Entry 9BY3 (electron microscopy, 3.57 A resolution); this record covers chains A and C of the 4 polymer chains in the assembly.

[Chain A]
Molecule: Ribonucleoside-diphosphate reductase subunit alpha
Organism: Bacillus subtilis
Notes: EC 1.17.4.1
UniProt: P50620 (RIR1_BACSU); residues 1-700 here = UniProt positions 1-700
Amino-acid sequence (700 residues; row label = number of the first residue in the row):
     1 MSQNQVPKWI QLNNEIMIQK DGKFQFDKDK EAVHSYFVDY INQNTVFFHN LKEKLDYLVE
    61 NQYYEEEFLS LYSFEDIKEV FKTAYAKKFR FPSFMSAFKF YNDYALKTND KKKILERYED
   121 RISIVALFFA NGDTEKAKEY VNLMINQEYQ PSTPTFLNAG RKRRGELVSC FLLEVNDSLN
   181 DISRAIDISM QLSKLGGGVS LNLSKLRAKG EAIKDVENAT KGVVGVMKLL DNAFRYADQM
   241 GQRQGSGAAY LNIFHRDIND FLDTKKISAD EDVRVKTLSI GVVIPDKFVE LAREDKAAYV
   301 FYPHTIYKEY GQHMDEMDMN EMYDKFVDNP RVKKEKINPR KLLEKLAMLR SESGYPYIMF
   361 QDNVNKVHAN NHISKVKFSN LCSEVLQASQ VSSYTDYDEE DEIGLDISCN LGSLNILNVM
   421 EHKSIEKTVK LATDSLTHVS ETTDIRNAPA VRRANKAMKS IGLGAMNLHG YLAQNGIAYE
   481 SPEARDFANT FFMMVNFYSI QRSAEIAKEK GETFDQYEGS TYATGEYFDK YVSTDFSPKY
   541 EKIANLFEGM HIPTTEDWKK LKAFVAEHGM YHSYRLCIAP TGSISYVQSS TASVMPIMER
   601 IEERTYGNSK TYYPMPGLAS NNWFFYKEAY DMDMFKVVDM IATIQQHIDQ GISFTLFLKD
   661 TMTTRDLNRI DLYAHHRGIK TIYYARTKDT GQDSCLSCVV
Unresolved in the structure: 1-5, 689-700
Small-molecule neighbours:
  - ATP (adenosine-5'-triphosphate): Val33, His34, Phe37, Val38, Asn42, Phe89, Arg90, Phe91, Arg117
  - 2'-deoxyguanosine-5'-diphosphate (DGI): Val46, Phe47, Phe48, His49, Asn50, Leu51, Lys54, Lys78, Phe81, Lys82, Tyr85, Asp120
  - dTTP (TTP), molecule 1: Asp177, Ser178, Leu179, Asn180, Ile182, Leu206, Arg207, Ala212, Ile213, Lys214, Ala219, Thr220, Lys221, His304
  - dTTP (TTP), molecule 2: Lys194, Tyr236, Ala237, Asp238, Gln239
UniProt features mapped onto this chain:
  - active site: Asn380 (Proton acceptor), Cys382 (Cysteine radical intermediate), Glu384 (Proton acceptor)
  - binding site (substrate): Thr153, Ser169, Cys170, Gly198, Asn380 to Glu384, Pro580 to Ile584
  - site: Cys170 (Important for hydrogen atom transfer), Asp177 (Allosteric effector binding), Arg207 (Allosteric effector binding), Cys409 (Important for hydrogen atom transfer), Tyr683 (Important for electron transfer), Tyr684 (Important for electron transfer), Cys695 (Interacts with thioredoxin/glutaredoxin), Cys698 (Interacts with thioredoxin/glutaredoxin)
Reported in the primary citation:
  - catalytic residues: Cys382 (citing earlier work)

[Chain C]
Molecule: Ribonucleoside-diphosphate reductase subunit beta
Organism: Bacillus subtilis
Notes: EC 1.17.4.1
UniProt: P50621 (RIR2_BACSU); residues 1-329 here = UniProt positions 1-329
Amino-acid sequence (350 residues; row label = number of the first residue in the row; numbers below 1 keep their minus sign (Met-20 is residue -20)):
   -20 MGSSHHHHHH SSGLVPRGSH MMTKIYDAAN WSKHEDDFTQ MFYNQNVKQF WLPEEIALNG
    40 DLLTWKYLGK NEQDTYMKVL AGLTLLDTEQ GNTGMPIVAE HVDGHQRKAV LNFMAMMENA
   100 VHAKSYSNIF MTLAPTETIN EVFEWVKQNK YLQKKAQMIV GLYKAIQKDD EISLFKAMVA
   160 SVYLESFLFY SGFYYPLYFY GQGKLMQSGE IINLILRDEA IHGVYVGLLA QEIYNKQTEE
   220 KKAELREFAI DLLNQLYENE LEYTEDLYDQ VGLSHDVKKF IRYNANKALM NLGFDPYFEE
   280 EDINPIVLNG LNTKTKSHDF FSMKGNGYKK ATVEPLKDDD FYFEDEKEQI
Unresolved in the structure: -20 to 15, 291-308, 323-329
Sequence notes: initiating methionine (-20); expression tag (-19 to 0)
Metal / ion sites: Mn2+ site 1: Asp66, Glu97, His101, Glu198; Mn2+ site 2: Glu97, Glu164, Glu198, His201
UniProt features mapped onto this chain:
  - active site: Tyr105
  - binding site (Fe cation): Asp66, Glu97, His101, Glu164, Glu198, His201

[Interface between chain A and chain C]
Residue-residue contacts (32):
  Ile267(A) - Lys309(C)
  Ala292(A) - Phe320(C)
  Arg293(A) - Asp317(C)
  Arg293(A) - Phe320(C)
  Arg293(A) - Tyr321(C)
  Arg340(A) - Leu315(C)
  Arg340(A) - Lys316(C)
  Arg340(A) - Asp317(C)  salt bridge
  Arg340(A) - Phe320(C)
  Leu343(A) - Phe320(C)  hydrophobic
  Glu344(A) - Pro314(C)
  Glu344(A) - Leu315(C)  hydrogen bond (side chain-backbone)
  Ser351(A) - Ala310(C)
  Glu352(A) - Lys309(C)
  Phe635(A) - Phe322(C)  hydrophobic
  Thr663(A) - Thr311(C)
  Thr663(A) - Glu313(C)  hydrogen bond
  Thr664(A) - Thr311(C)  hydrogen bond (backbone-backbone)
  Thr664(A) - Val312(C)
  Thr664(A) - Glu313(C)  hydrogen bond (side chain-backbone)
  Arg665(A) - Glu313(C)  salt bridge
  Arg665(A) - Pro314(C)
  Arg665(A) - Lys316(C)
  Arg665(A) - Asp319(C)  salt bridge
  Asn668(A) - Leu315(C)
  Arg669(A) - Asp319(C)  salt bridge
  Arg669(A) - Phe322(C)
  Leu672(A) - Asp319(C)
  Leu672(A) - Phe320(C)  hydrophobic
  Leu672(A) - Phe322(C)
  Tyr673(A) - Phe322(C)
  His676(A) - Phe322(C)
Other interface residues (no listed pair), chain A (19 interface residues in all): Val289, Asp295

[Overview]
19 residues of chain A face 13 of chain C across their interface; the contacts include 4 hydrogen bonds and 4
salt bridges. Among the polar pairs are Arg340(A)-Asp317(C), Arg665(A)-Glu313(C) and Arg665(A)-Asp319(C).
Chain A binds dTTP, ATP and 2'-deoxyguanosine-5'-diphosphate. The paper reports the catalytic residue
Cys382(A).
Here chain A is Ribonucleoside-diphosphate reductase subunit alpha and chain C is Ribonucleoside-diphosphate
reductase subunit beta, both from Bacillus subtilis. Entry 9BY3 (Class 3 model for product condition of
Bacillus subtilis ribonucleotide reductase complex) was determined by electron microscopy, deposited together
with 9BW3, 9BWX, 9BX2, 9BX3, 9BX6, 9BX8 and 39 further entries.
